Entry 6X7L (X-ray diffraction, 1.77 A resolution); this record covers chain A.

Chain A:
Name: Bifunctional methylmalonyl-CoA:ACP acyltransferase/decarboxylase
Organism: Streptomyces atroolivaceus
UniProt: Q8GGP1 (Q8GGP1_STRAZ); numbering as in UniProt (aligned over 1-319)
Sequence (319 residues; row label = number of the first residue in the row):
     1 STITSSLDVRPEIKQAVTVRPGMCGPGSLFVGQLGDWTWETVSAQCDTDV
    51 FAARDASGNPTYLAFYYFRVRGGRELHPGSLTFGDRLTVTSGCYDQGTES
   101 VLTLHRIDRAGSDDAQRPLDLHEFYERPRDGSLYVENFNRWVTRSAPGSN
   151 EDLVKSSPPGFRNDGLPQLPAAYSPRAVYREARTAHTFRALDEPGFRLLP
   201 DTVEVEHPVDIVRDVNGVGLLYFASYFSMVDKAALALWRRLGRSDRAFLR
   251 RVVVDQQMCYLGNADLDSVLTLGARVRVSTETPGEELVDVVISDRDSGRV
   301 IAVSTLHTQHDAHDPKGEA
Not modelled in the structure: 1-8, 312-319
Sequence notes: engineered mutation Ser1 (Met in Q8GGP1)
Residues lining bound ligands:
  - alanine (ALA): Trp238, Arg243, Ala247, His310, Asp311
  - 2-nitronate-propionyl-CoA (KFV; [1-[2-[3-[[(2R)-4-[[[(2R,3S,4R,5R)-5-(6-aminopurin-9-yl)-4-oxidanyl-3-phosphonooxy-oxolan-2-yl]methoxy-oxidanyl-phosphoryl]oxy-oxidanyl-phosphoryl]oxy-3,3-dimethyl-2-oxidanyl-butanoyl]amino]propanoylamino]ethylsulfanyl]-1-oxidanylidene-propan-2-ylidene]-bis(oxidanidyl)azanium): Pro21, Trp39, Leu63, Ala64, Phe65, Tyr66, Phe83, Arg140, Val142, Leu153, Lys155, Asn216, Leu220, Leu221, Tyr222, Phe223, Tyr226, Tyr260, Leu261, Gly262, Asn263

In short:
Ligands of chain A: alanine and 2-nitronate-propionyl-CoA.
Chain A is Bifunctional methylmalonyl-CoA:ACP acyltransferase/decarboxylase (Streptomyces atroolivaceus); the
structure, LnmK in complex with 2-nitronate-propionyl-CoA, was determined by X-ray diffraction, deposited
together with 6X7M, 6X7N and 6X7O.
